1QVG - chains 0 and B of the 33 polymer chains in the assembly; structure by X-ray diffraction, 2.90 A resolution.

Chain 0:
Molecule: 23S ribosomal RNA
Source organism: Haloarcula marismortui
Sequence (2922 nucleotides; row label = number of the first residue in the row):
     2 UUGGCUACUA UGCCAGCUGG UGGAUUGCUC GGCUCAGGCG CUGAUGAAGG ACGUGCCAAG
    62 CUGCGAUAAG CCAUGGGGAG CCGCACGGAG GCGAAGAACC AUGGAUUUCC GAAUGAGAAU
   122 CUCUCUAACA AUUGCUUCGC GCAAUGAGGA ACCCCGAGAA CUGAAACAUC UCAGUAUCGG
   182 GAGGAACAGA AAACGCAAUG UGAUGUCGUU AGUAACCGCG AGUGAACGCG AUACAGCCCA
   242 AACCGAAGCC CUCACGGGCA AUGUGGUGUC AGGGCUACCU CUCAUCAGCC GACCGUCUCG
   302 ACGAAGUCUC UUGGAACAGA GCGUGAUACA GGGUGACAAC CCCGUACUCG AGACCAGUAC
   362 GACGUGCGGU AGUGCCAGAG UAGCGGGGGU UGGAUAUCCC UCGCGAAUAA CGCAGGCAUC
   422 GACUGCGAAG GCUAAACACA ACCUGAGACC GAUAGUGAAC AAGUAGUGUG AACGAACGCU
   482 GCAAAGUACC CUCAGAAGGG AGGCGAAAUA GAGCAUGAAA UCAGUUGGCG AUCGAGCGAC
   542 AGGGCAUACA AGGUCCCUCG ACGAAUGACC GACGCGCGAG CGUCCAGUAA GACUCACGGG
   602 AAGCCGAUGU UCUGUCGUAC GUUUUGAAAA ACGAGCCAGG GAGUGUGUCU GCAUGGCAAG
   662 UCUAACCGGA GUAUCCGGGG AGGCACAGGG AAACCGACAU GGCCGCAGGG CUUUGCCCGA
   722 GGGCCGCCGU CUUCAAGGGC GGGGAGCCAU GUGGACACGA CCCGAAUCCG GACGAUCUAC
   782 GCAUGGACAA GAUGAAGCGU GCCGAAAGGC ACGUGGAAGU CUGUUAGAGU UGGUGUCCUA
   842 CAAUACCCUC UCGUGAUCUA UGUGUAGGGG UGAAAGGCCC AUCGAGUCCG GCAACAGCUG
   902 GUUCCAAUCG AAACAUGUCG AAGCAUGACC UCCGCCGAGG UAGUCUGUGA GGUAGAGCGA
   962 CCGAUUGGUG UGUCCGCCUC CGAGAGGAGU CGGCACACCU GUCAAACUCC AAACUUACAG
  1022 ACGCCGUUUG ACGCGGGGAU UCCGGUGCGC GGGGUAAGCC UGUGUACCAG GAGGGGAACA
  1082 ACCCAGAGAU AGGUUAAGGU CCCCAAGUGU GGAUUAAGUG UAAUCCUCUG AAGGUGGUCU
  1142 CGAGCCCUAG ACAGCCGGGA GGUGAGCUUA GAAGCAGCUA CCCUCUAAGA AAAGCGUAAC
  1202 AGCUUACCGG CCGAGGUUUG AGGCGCCCAA AAUGAUCGGG ACUCAAAUCC ACCACCGAGA
  1262 CCUGUCCGUA CCACUCAUAC UGGUAAUCGA GUAGAUUGGC GCUCUAAUUG GAUGGAAGUA
  1322 GGGGUGAAAA CUCCUAUGGA CCGAUUAGUG ACGAAAAUCC UGGCCAUAGU AGCAGCGAUA
  1382 GUCGGGUGAG AACCCCGACG GCCUAAUGGA UAAGGGUUCC UCAGCACUGC UGAUCAGCUG
  1442 AGGGUUAGCC GGUCCUAAGU CAUACCGCAA CUCGACUAUG ACGAAAUGGG AAACGGGUUA
  1502 AUAUUCCCGU GCCACUAUGC AGUGAAAGUU GACGCCCUGG GGUCGAUCAC GCUGGGCAUU
  1562 CGCCCAGUCG AACCGUCCAA CUCCGUGGAA GCCGUAAUGG CAGGAAGCGG ACGAACGGCG
  1622 GCAUAGGGAA ACGUGAUUCA ACCUGGGGCC CAUGAAAAGA CGAGCAUAGU GUCCGUACCG
  1682 AGAACCGACA CAGGUGUCCA UGGCGGCGAA AGCCAAGGCC UGUCGGGAGC AACCAACGUU
  1742 AGGGAAUUCG GCAAGUUAGU CCCGUACCUU CGGAAGAAGG GAUGCCUGCU CCGGAACGGA
  1802 GCAGGUCGCA GUGACUCGGA AGCUCGGACU GUCUAGUAAC AACAUAGGUG ACCGCAAAUC
  1862 CGCAAGGACU CGUACGGUCA CUGAAUCCUG CCCAGUGCAG GUAUCUGAAC ACCUCGUACA
  1922 AGAGGACGAA GGACCUGUCA ACGGCGGGGG UAACUAUGAC CCUCUUAAGG UAGCGUAGUA
  1982 CCUUGCCGCA UCAGUAGCGG CUUGCAUGAA UGGAUUAACC AGAGCUUCAC UGUCCCAACG
  2042 UUGGGCCCGG UGAACUGUAC AUUCCAGUGC GGAGUCUGGA GACACCCAGG GGGAAGCGAA
  2102 GACCCUAUGG AGCUUUACUG CAGGCUGUCG CUGAGACGUG GUCGCCGAUG UGCAGCAUAG
  2162 GUAGGAGACA CUACACAGGU ACCCGCGCUA GCGGGCCACC GAGUCAACAG UGAAAUACUA
  2222 CCCGUCGGUG ACUGCGACUC UCACUCCGGG AGGAGGACAC CGAUAGCCGG GCAGUUUGAC
  2282 UGGGGCGGUA CGCGCUCGAA AAGAUAUCGA GCGCGCCCUA UGGCUAUCUC AGCCGGGACA
  2342 GAGACCCGGC GAAGAGUGCA AGAGCAAAAG AUAGCUUGAC AGUGUUCUUC CCAACGAGGA
  2402 ACGCUGACGC GAAAGCGUGG UCUAGCGAAC CAAUUAGCCU GCUUGAUGCG GGCAAUUGAU
  2462 GACAGAAAAG CUACCCUAGG GAUAACAGAG UCGUCACUCG CAAGAGCACA UAUCGACCGA
  2522 GUGGCUUGCU ACCUCGAUGU CGGUUCCCUC CAUCCUGCCC GUGCAGAAGC GGGCAAGGGU
  2582 GAGGUUGUUC GCCUAUUAAA GGAGGUCGUG AGCUGGGUUU AGACCGUCGU GAGACAGGUC
  2642 GGCUGCUAUC UACUGGGUGU GUAAUGGUGU CUGACAAGAA CGACCGUAUA GUACGAGAGG
  2702 AACUACGGUU GGUGGCCACU GGUGUACCGG UUGUUCGAGA GAGCACGUGC CGGGUAGCCA
  2762 CGCCACACGG GGUAAGAGCU GAACGCAUCU AAGCUCGAAA CCCACUUGGA AAAGAGACAC
  2822 CGCCGAGGUC CCGCGUACAA GACGCGGUCG AUAGACUCGG GGUGUGCGCG UCGAGGUAAC
  2882 GAGACGUUAA GCCCACGAGC ACUAACAGAC CAAAGCCAUC AU
Not modelled in the structure: 2-9, 126-127, 715, 971-998, 1560, 1952-1963, 2137-2236, 2339-2343, 2665-2666, 2915-2923
Ion coordination: Mg2+ site 1 near G28 (its only coordinating residue here); Na+ site 1: C40, G41; Na+ site 2: G56, A59, G61; Na+ site 3 near U108 (its only coordinating residue here); Mg2+ site 2: A114, U115; Na+ site 4: C141, G142; Na+ site 5 near U146 (its only coordinating residue here); Mg2+ site 3: C162, U163, U2276; K+ site 1: C162, U163, U172; Mg2+ site 4: A165, A167, C168; Na+ site 6: A165, A166, A167; Mg2+ site 5: A166, G219; 60 more Na+ sites not listed; 96 more Mg2+ sites not listed; 1 more K+ sites not listed
From the paper describing this entry:
  - conformationally variable residues (side-chain flip): U2541, U2619, U2620

Chain B:
Molecule: 50S ribosomal protein L3P
Source organism: Haloarcula marismortui
UniProtKB: P20279 (RL3_HALMA); aligned to UniProt positions 1-337 over residues 1-337 (the alignment contains insertions or deletions, so no single offset holds)
Chain sequence (337 residues; numbered 1 to 337; the number before each row is that of its first residue):
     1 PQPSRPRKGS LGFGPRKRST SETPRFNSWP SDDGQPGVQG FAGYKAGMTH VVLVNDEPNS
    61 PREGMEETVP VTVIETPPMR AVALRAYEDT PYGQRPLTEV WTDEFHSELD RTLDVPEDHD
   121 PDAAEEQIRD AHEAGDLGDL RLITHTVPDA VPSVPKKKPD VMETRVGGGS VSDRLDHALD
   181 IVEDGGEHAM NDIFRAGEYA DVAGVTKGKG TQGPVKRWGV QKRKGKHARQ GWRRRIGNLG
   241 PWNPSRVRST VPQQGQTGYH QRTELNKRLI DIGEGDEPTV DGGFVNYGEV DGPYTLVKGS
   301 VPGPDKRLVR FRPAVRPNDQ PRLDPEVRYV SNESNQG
Differences from the reference sequence: conflict Arg-310 (Phe311 in P20279)
Ion coordination: Mg2+ site 1: Gln-230 (shared with G836(0), U2615(0) of chain 0); Na+: Gln-230 (shared with U837(0) of chain 0); Mg2+ site 2: Asn-335 (shared with A2757(0) of chain 0)

Interface between chain 0 and chain B:
Pairs across the interface (337; chain 0 residue first):
  G834(0) / Arg-229(B)  phosphate contact
  U835(0) / Lys-226(B)  phosphate contact
  U835(0) / Arg-229(B)  salt bridge to the phosphate
  U835(0) / Gln-230(B)  hydrogen bond to the phosphate
  G836(0) / Arg-229(B)  phosphate contact
  G836(0) / Gln-230(B)  phosphate contact
  U837(0) / Gln-230(B)  phosphate contact
  U837(0) / Gly-231(B)  phosphate contact
  U1234(0) / Asn-243(B)  base contact
  U1234(0) / Pro-244(B)  base contact
  U1234(0) / Arg-246(B)  hydrogen bond to the base
  U1234(0) / Arg-248(B)  sugar contact
  A1732(0) / Thr-211(B)  hydrogen bond to the sugar
  A1732(0) / Gln-212(B)  sugar contact
  A1733(0) / Thr-211(B)  sugar contact
  A1733(0) / Gln-212(B)  sugar contact
  A1733(0) / Gly-213(B)  hydrogen bond to the phosphate
  A1733(0) / Gln-254(B)  sugar contact
  C1734(0) / Gly-213(B)  phosphate contact
  C1734(0) / Arg-234(B)  salt bridge to the phosphate
  C1734(0) / Arg-235(B)  hydrogen bond to the sugar
  C1735(0) / Gly-231(B)  sugar contact
  C1735(0) / Trp-232(B)  phosphate contact
  C1735(0) / Arg-233(B)  hydrogen bond to the phosphate
  C1735(0) / Arg-234(B)  hydrogen bond to the phosphate
  C1735(0) / Arg-235(B)  salt bridge to the phosphate
  A1736(0) / Gly-231(B)  phosphate contact
  A1736(0) / Arg-233(B)  salt bridge to the phosphate
  G1751(0) / Lys-226(B)  hydrogen bond to the base
  C1753(0) / Lys-226(B)  hydrogen bond to the sugar
  C1753(0) / Arg-229(B)  hydrogen bond to the base
  A1754(0) / Arg-229(B)  hydrogen bond to the sugar
  U2034(0) / Gly-225(B)  phosphate contact
  C2035(0) / Lys-224(B)  phosphate contact
  C2035(0) / Gly-225(B)  hydrogen bond to the phosphate
  C2036(0) / Lys-224(B)  salt bridge to the phosphate
  C2037(0) / Lys-224(B)  hydrogen bond to the phosphate
  A2038(0) / Gln-221(B)  phosphate contact
  A2038(0) / Lys-222(B)  hydrogen bond to the phosphate
  A2038(0) / Lys-224(B)  salt bridge to the phosphate
  A2039(0) / Val-215(B)  phosphate contact
  A2039(0) / Lys-222(B)  phosphate contact
  A2039(0) / Arg-234(B)  salt bridge to the phosphate
  C2065(0) / Arg-246(B)  hydrogen bond to the phosphate
  C2066(0) / Pro-244(B)  phosphate contact
  C2066(0) / Arg-246(B)  salt bridge to the phosphate
  G2090(0) / Gln-253(B)  hydrogen bond to the base
  G2090(0) / Gln-254(B)  hydrogen bond to the sugar
  G2091(0) / Arg-235(B)  phosphate contact
  G2091(0) / Leu-239(B)  base contact
  G2091(0) / Gln-253(B)  hydrogen bond to the base
  G2092(0) / Trp-232(B)  hydrogen bond to the phosphate
  G2092(0) / Arg-235(B)  salt bridge to the phosphate
  G2092(0) / Leu-239(B)  phosphate contact
  G2093(0) / Asn-238(B)  phosphate contact
  G2093(0) / Leu-239(B)  hydrogen bond to the phosphate
  G2093(0) / Gly-240(B)  sugar contact
  G2093(0) / Pro-241(B)  hydrogen bond to the sugar
  G2093(0) / Trp-242(B)  hydrogen bond to the sugar
  G2093(0) / Pro-244(B)  sugar contact
  G2093(0) / Ser-245(B)  hydrogen bond to the base
  G2093(0) / Arg-246(B)  hydrogen bond to the base
  G2093(0) / Val-247(B)  base contact
  G2094(0) / Trp-242(B)  sugar contact
  G2094(0) / Ser-245(B)  sugar contact
  A2096(0) / Trp-242(B)  sugar contact
  G2544(0) / His-227(B)  base contact
  U2545(0) / Gln-2(B)  hydrogen bond to the phosphate
  U2546(0) / Gln-2(B)  base contact
  U2546(0) / Gln-221(B)  sugar contact
  U2546(0) / Ile-236(B)  sugar contact
  U2546(0) / Gly-237(B)  hydrogen bond to the sugar
  U2546(0) / Asn-238(B)  base contact
  C2547(0) / Gln-2(B)  hydrogen bond to the base
  C2547(0) / Arg-5(B)  salt bridge to the phosphate
  C2547(0) / Lys-8(B)  phosphate contact
  C2547(0) / Val-220(B)  phosphate contact
  C2547(0) / Gln-221(B)  hydrogen bond to the phosphate
  C2547(0) / Ile-236(B)  sugar contact
  C2547(0) / Asn-238(B)  base contact
  C2547(0) / Pro-252(B)  phosphate contact
  C2548(0) / Arg-5(B)  salt bridge to the phosphate
  C2548(0) / Arg-7(B)  phosphate contact
  C2548(0) / Lys-8(B)  hydrogen bond to the phosphate
  C2548(0) / Pro-241(B)  base contact
  C2548(0) / Arg-248(B)  sugar contact
  C2548(0) / Thr-250(B)  hydrogen bond to the sugar
  C2548(0) / Val-251(B)  sugar contact
  C2548(0) / Pro-252(B)  sugar contact
  C2549(0) / Arg-7(B)  salt bridge to the phosphate
  C2549(0) / Arg-248(B)  hydrogen bond to the sugar
  C2549(0) / Thr-250(B)  sugar contact
  G2580(0) / Pro-6(B)  phosphate contact
  U2581(0) / Ser-4(B)  base contact
  U2581(0) / Arg-5(B)  hydrogen bond to the phosphate
  U2581(0) / Pro-6(B)  phosphate contact
  G2582(0) / Pro-3(B)  phosphate contact
  G2582(0) / Ser-4(B)  hydrogen bond to the phosphate
  A2583(0) / Pro-3(B)  phosphate contact
  C2591(0) / Pro-1(B)  phosphate contact
  G2606(0) / Pro-241(B)  base contact
  G2606(0) / Asn-243(B)  hydrogen bond to the sugar
  U2607(0) / Trp-242(B)  stacking on the base
  U2607(0) / Asn-243(B)  hydrogen bond to the phosphate
  G2609(0) / Asn-238(B)  base contact
  G2609(0) / Pro-241(B)  sugar contact
  G2609(0) / Trp-242(B)  hydrogen bond to the sugar
  U2610(0) / Asn-238(B)  base contact
  U2610(0) / Trp-242(B)  phosphate contact
  G2613(0) / Arg-223(B)  hydrogen bond to the sugar
  G2613(0) / Trp-232(B)  sugar contact
  G2613(0) / Gly-237(B)  base contact
  C2614(0) / Arg-223(B)  hydrogen bond to the sugar
  C2614(0) / His-227(B)  hydrogen bond to the sugar
  C2614(0) / Gln-230(B)  phosphate contact
  C2614(0) / Trp-232(B)  sugar contact
  U2615(0) / Lys-226(B)  phosphate contact
  U2615(0) / His-227(B)  sugar contact
  U2615(0) / Gln-230(B)  phosphate contact
  G2616(0) / Lys-226(B)  salt bridge to the phosphate
  A2653(0) / Arg-246(B)  sugar contact
  A2653(0) / Val-247(B)  hydrogen bond to the sugar
  C2654(0) / Val-247(B)  sugar contact
  C2654(0) / Arg-248(B)  sugar contact
  C2654(0) / Ser-249(B)  phosphate contact
  C2654(0) / Gln-253(B)  hydrogen bond to the sugar
  U2655(0) / Arg-217(B)  hydrogen bond to the sugar
  U2655(0) / Ser-249(B)  phosphate contact
  U2655(0) / Gln-253(B)  hydrogen bond to the sugar
  U2655(0) / Gln-254(B)  hydrogen bond to the sugar
  G2656(0) / Pro-15(B)  phosphate contact
  G2656(0) / Arg-16(B)  hydrogen bond to the phosphate
  G2656(0) / Lys-17(B)  phosphate contact
  G2656(0) / Arg-217(B)  salt bridge to the phosphate
  G2656(0) / Gly-255(B)  sugar contact
  G2656(0) / Gln-256(B)  hydrogen bond to the sugar
  G2657(0) / Lys-17(B)  phosphate contact
  G2657(0) / Arg-18(B)  hydrogen bond to the phosphate
  G2658(0) / Arg-18(B)  salt bridge to the phosphate
  G2668(0) / Asp-114(B)  hydrogen bond to the base
  U2669(0) / Thr-112(B)  hydrogen bond to the sugar
  U2669(0) / Leu-113(B)  sugar contact
  U2669(0) / Asp-114(B)  sugar contact
  G2670(0) / Arg-85(B)  base contact
  G2670(0) / Thr-112(B)  sugar contact
  G2670(0) / Leu-113(B)  sugar contact
  G2670(0) / Val-161(B)  sugar contact
  U2671(0) / Arg-25(B)  salt bridge to the phosphate
  U2671(0) / Arg-85(B)  hydrogen bond to the base
  U2671(0) / Ile-143(B)  sugar contact
  U2671(0) / Val-161(B)  phosphate contact
  U2671(0) / Met-162(B)  phosphate contact
  U2671(0) / Glu-163(B)  hydrogen bond to the sugar
  C2672(0) / Arg-25(B)  salt bridge to the phosphate
  C2672(0) / Arg-85(B)  sugar contact
  C2672(0) / Tyr-87(B)  hydrogen bond to the sugar
  C2672(0) / Pro-96(B)  sugar contact
  C2672(0) / Arg-141(B)  phosphate contact
  C2672(0) / Met-162(B)  phosphate contact
  C2672(0) / Glu-163(B)  hydrogen bond to the phosphate
  U2673(0) / Tyr-87(B)  sugar contact
  U2673(0) / Gln-94(B)  hydrogen bond to the sugar
  U2673(0) / Arg-141(B)  salt bridge to the phosphate
  G2674(0) / Tyr-92(B)  sugar contact
  G2674(0) / Gly-93(B)  phosphate contact
  G2674(0) / Gln-94(B)  hydrogen bond to the phosphate
  A2678(0) / Leu-11(B)  hydrogen bond to the sugar
  A2678(0) / Gly-12(B)  base contact
  G2679(0) / Leu-11(B)  sugar contact
  G2679(0) / Gly-12(B)  sugar contact
  A2681(0) / Ser-10(B)  hydrogen bond to the base
  C2682(0) / Arg-316(B)  salt bridge to the phosphate
  C2707(0) / Asn-59(B)  phosphate contact
  G2708(0) / Glu-57(B)  phosphate contact
  G2708(0) / Asn-59(B)  sugar contact
  G2713(0) / Pro-6(B)  sugar contact
  U2714(0) / Arg-7(B)  phosphate contact
  U2714(0) / Lys-8(B)  phosphate contact
  U2714(0) / Gly-9(B)  hydrogen bond to the phosphate
  U2714(0) / Ser-10(B)  hydrogen bond to the phosphate
  U2714(0) / Phe-13(B)  sugar contact
  G2715(0) / Gly-9(B)  phosphate contact
  G2715(0) / Ser-10(B)  hydrogen bond to the phosphate
  G2715(0) / Phe-13(B)  sugar contact
  G2715(0) / Arg-16(B)  salt bridge to the phosphate
  G2715(0) / Arg-262(B)  hydrogen bond to the sugar
  G2715(0) / Glu-264(B)  hydrogen bond to the base
  G2716(0) / Thr-206(B)  sugar contact
  G2716(0) / Arg-262(B)  salt bridge to the phosphate
  G2716(0) / Glu-264(B)  hydrogen bond to the sugar
  G2716(0) / Ser-300(B)  hydrogen bond to the base
  G2716(0) / Pro-302(B)  sugar contact
  C2717(0) / Lys-45(B)  hydrogen bond to the phosphate
  C2717(0) / Met-48(B)  sugar contact
  C2717(0) / Thr-206(B)  phosphate contact
  C2717(0) / Lys-207(B)  hydrogen bond to the phosphate
  C2717(0) / Ser-300(B)  sugar contact
  C2717(0) / Val-301(B)  sugar contact
  C2717(0) / Pro-302(B)  sugar contact
  C2717(0) / Gly-303(B)  hydrogen bond to the phosphate
  C2718(0) / Lys-45(B)  salt bridge to the phosphate
  C2718(0) / Met-48(B)  sugar contact
  C2718(0) / Lys-207(B)  salt bridge to the phosphate
  C2718(0) / Gly-303(B)  phosphate contact
  A2719(0) / Met-48(B)  sugar contact
  A2719(0) / Thr-49(B)  hydrogen bond to the sugar
  A2719(0) / His-50(B)  hydrogen bond to the sugar
  A2719(0) / Pro-70(B)  base contact
  A2719(0) / Asn-335(B)  sugar contact
  U2756(0) / Gln-336(B)  phosphate contact
  U2756(0) / Gly-337(B)  hydrogen bond to the phosphate
  A2757(0) / Val-285(B)  phosphate contact
  A2757(0) / Asn-335(B)  phosphate contact
  A2757(0) / Gln-336(B)  phosphate contact
  A2757(0) / Gly-337(B)  hydrogen bond to the phosphate
  G2758(0) / Val-285(B)  phosphate contact
  G2758(0) / Asn-286(B)  sugar contact
  C2759(0) / Lys-207(B)  salt bridge to the phosphate
  C2759(0) / Lys-209(B)  phosphate contact
  C2760(0) / Lys-209(B)  salt bridge to the phosphate
  C2760(0) / Lys-216(B)  salt bridge to the phosphate
  C2764(0) / Pro-70(B)  sugar contact
  C2765(0) / Glu-264(B)  base contact
  C2765(0) / Lys-267(B)  hydrogen bond to the sugar
  C2765(0) / Lys-298(B)  sugar contact
  C2765(0) / Gly-299(B)  sugar contact
  C2765(0) / Ser-300(B)  base contact
  A2766(0) / Leu-265(B)  hydrogen bond to the sugar
  A2766(0) / Asn-266(B)  sugar contact
  A2766(0) / Lys-267(B)  sugar contact
  A2766(0) / Lys-298(B)  salt bridge to the phosphate
  C2767(0) / Asn-266(B)  hydrogen bond to the phosphate
  C2767(0) / Arg-316(B)  hydrogen bond to the phosphate
  C2767(0) / Asn-318(B)  hydrogen bond to the phosphate
  A2768(0) / Arg-316(B)  hydrogen bond to the phosphate
  A2768(0) / Asn-318(B)  hydrogen bond to the phosphate
  C2806(0) / Ser-28(B)  phosphate contact
  C2806(0) / Leu-265(B)  sugar contact
  C2806(0) / Arg-316(B)  sugar contact
  U2807(0) / Gly-12(B)  base contact
  U2807(0) / Phe-13(B)  sugar contact
  U2807(0) / Asn-27(B)  hydrogen bond to the phosphate
  U2807(0) / Ser-28(B)  hydrogen bond to the phosphate
  U2807(0) / Thr-263(B)  hydrogen bond to the phosphate
  U2807(0) / Arg-312(B)  salt bridge to the phosphate
  U2808(0) / Gly-12(B)  sugar contact
  U2808(0) / Phe-13(B)  sugar contact
  U2808(0) / Gly-14(B)  hydrogen bond to the sugar
  U2808(0) / Asn-27(B)  hydrogen bond to the phosphate
  U2808(0) / Gln-261(B)  hydrogen bond to the phosphate
  U2808(0) / Arg-262(B)  phosphate contact
  U2808(0) / Thr-263(B)  hydrogen bond to the phosphate
  G2809(0) / Gly-14(B)  sugar contact
  G2809(0) / Pro-15(B)  sugar contact
  G2809(0) / Lys-17(B)  hydrogen bond to the phosphate
  G2809(0) / Gln-261(B)  phosphate contact
  G2810(0) / Lys-17(B)  salt bridge to the phosphate
  G2810(0) / Thr-20(B)  hydrogen bond to the phosphate
  G2815(0) / Tyr-92(B)  hydrogen bond to the base
  G2817(0) / Arg-95(B)  hydrogen bond to the sugar
  A2818(0) / Arg-95(B)  sugar contact
  A2818(0) / Pro-96(B)  hydrogen bond to the sugar
  C2819(0) / Arg-85(B)  hydrogen bond to the base
  C2819(0) / Pro-96(B)  sugar contact
  C2819(0) / Leu-97(B)  phosphate contact
  C2819(0) / Thr-98(B)  phosphate contact
  C2819(0) / Glu-99(B)  hydrogen bond to the sugar
  A2820(0) / Thr-98(B)  phosphate contact
  A2820(0) / Glu-99(B)  sugar contact
  A2820(0) / Trp-101(B)  hydrogen bond to the sugar
  A2820(0) / His-119(B)  phosphate contact
  C2821(0) / Asp-114(B)  hydrogen bond to the sugar
  C2821(0) / Val-115(B)  hydrogen bond to the sugar
  C2821(0) / Pro-116(B)  sugar contact
  C2821(0) / Glu-117(B)  phosphate contact
  C2821(0) / His-119(B)  salt bridge to the phosphate
  C2822(0) / Asp-114(B)  sugar contact
  C2822(0) / Val-115(B)  sugar contact
  C2822(0) / Glu-117(B)  hydrogen bond to the phosphate
  C2822(0) / Asp-118(B)  hydrogen bond to the phosphate
  G2823(0) / Glu-117(B)  phosphate contact
  A2827(0) / Asp-114(B)  sugar contact
  G2828(0) / Asp-114(B)  sugar contact
  U2837(0) / Glu-22(B)  base contact
  U2837(0) / Val-154(B)  base contact
  U2837(0) / Lys-156(B)  base contact
  U2837(0) / Pro-304(B)  phosphate contact
  U2837(0) / Asp-305(B)  sugar contact
  U2837(0) / Lys-306(B)  hydrogen bond to the base
  U2837(0) / Arg-307(B)  hydrogen bond to the base
  A2838(0) / Lys-207(B)  phosphate contact
  A2838(0) / Gly-208(B)  hydrogen bond to the phosphate
  A2838(0) / Tyr-259(B)  sugar contact
  A2838(0) / Arg-307(B)  salt bridge to the phosphate
  C2839(0) / Arg-18(B)  hydrogen bond to the phosphate
  C2839(0) / Gly-208(B)  phosphate contact
  C2839(0) / Lys-209(B)  hydrogen bond to the phosphate
  C2839(0) / Gly-210(B)  hydrogen bond to the phosphate
  C2839(0) / Gln-256(B)  hydrogen bond to the phosphate
  A2840(0) / Gly-210(B)  phosphate contact
  A2840(0) / Thr-211(B)  hydrogen bond to the phosphate
  G2842(0) / Arg-18(B)  hydrogen bond to the base
  A2843(0) / Arg-18(B)  hydrogen bond to the base
  C2844(0) / Tyr-259(B)  sugar contact
  C2846(0) / Pro-155(B)  sugar contact
  C2846(0) / Lys-156(B)  phosphate contact
  C2846(0) / Lys-157(B)  phosphate contact
  C2846(0) / Lys-158(B)  phosphate contact
  G2847(0) / Arg-111(B)  salt bridge to the phosphate
  G2847(0) / Pro-155(B)  sugar contact
  G2847(0) / Lys-156(B)  phosphate contact
  G2847(0) / Lys-157(B)  hydrogen bond to the phosphate
  G2847(0) / Lys-158(B)  hydrogen bond to the phosphate
  G2848(0) / Arg-111(B)  salt bridge to the phosphate
  G2848(0) / Lys-157(B)  salt bridge to the phosphate
  G2851(0) / Lys-157(B)  hydrogen bond to the phosphate
  A2852(0) / Lys-157(B)  salt bridge to the phosphate
  U2853(0) / Pro-155(B)  phosphate contact
  G2860(0) / Gly-282(B)  hydrogen bond to the base
  G2860(0) / Gln-336(B)  base contact
  G2861(0) / Asp-281(B)  hydrogen bond to the sugar
  G2861(0) / Gly-282(B)  sugar contact
  G2861(0) / Ser-334(B)  hydrogen bond to the sugar
  G2861(0) / Gln-336(B)  hydrogen bond to the base
  G2862(0) / Ser-334(B)  phosphate contact
  G2862(0) / Gln-336(B)  sugar contact
  G2862(0) / Gly-337(B)  phosphate contact
  C2897(0) / Val-285(B)  sugar contact
  C2897(0) / Asn-286(B)  hydrogen bond to the sugar
  C2897(0) / Gln-336(B)  hydrogen bond to the base
  G2898(0) / Gly-282(B)  sugar contact
  G2898(0) / Phe-284(B)  sugar contact
  G2898(0) / Asn-286(B)  phosphate contact
  G2898(0) / Tyr-287(B)  sugar contact
  G2898(0) / Gly-288(B)  phosphate contact
  G2898(0) / Glu-289(B)  sugar contact
  A2899(0) / Glu-289(B)  sugar contact
Other interface residues (no listed pair), chain 0 (125 interface residues in all): C1750, A2089, A2095, U2539, A2680, G2712, C2720, G2845, G2863
Other interface residues (no listed pair), chain B (148 interface residues in all): Ser-19, Ser-153, Thr-257, His-260, Gly-283, Arg-310, Val-315, Glu-333

Overview:
125 residues of chain 0 face 148 of chain B across their interface; the contacts include 116 hydrogen bonds,
35 salt bridges and 1 aromatic stacking contact. Polar contacts include U1234(0)/Arg-246(B),
G1751(0)/Lys-226(B) and C1753(0)/Arg-229(B). C40(0) and G41(0) form the Na+ site 1. The paper reports
conformational variability at U2541(0), U2619(0) and U2620(0).
Chain 0 is 23S ribosomal RNA and chain B is 50S ribosomal protein L3P, both from Haloarcula marismortui; the
structure, Structure of CCA oligonucleotide bound to the tRNA binding sites of the large ribosomal subunit of
..., was determined by X-ray diffraction together with 1QVF from the same study.
